4Y6V - chains H and Z of the 30 polymer chains in the assembly; structure by X-ray diffraction, 2.80 A resolution.

# Chain H
Name: Proteasome subunit beta type-2
Organism: Saccharomyces cerevisiae
Notes: EC 3.4.25.1
Reference sequence: P25043 (PSB2_YEAST); residues 1-232 here correspond to UniProt positions 30-261 (UniProt number = residue number + 29)
Chain sequence (232 residues; numbered 1 to 232; the number before each row is that of its first residue):
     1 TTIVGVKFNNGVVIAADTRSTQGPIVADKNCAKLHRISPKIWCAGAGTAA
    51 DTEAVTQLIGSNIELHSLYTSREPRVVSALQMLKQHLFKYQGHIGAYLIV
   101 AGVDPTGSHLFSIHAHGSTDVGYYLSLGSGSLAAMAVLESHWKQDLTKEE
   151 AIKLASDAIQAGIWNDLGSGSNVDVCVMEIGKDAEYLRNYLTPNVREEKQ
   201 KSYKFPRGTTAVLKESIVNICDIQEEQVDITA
Not modelled in the structure: 227-232
Swiss-Prot annotation at these positions:
  - active site: Thr1 (Nucleophile)

# Chain Z
Name: Proteasome subunit beta type-6
Organism: Saccharomyces cerevisiae
Notes: EC 3.4.25.1
Reference sequence: P23724 (PSB6_YEAST); residues 1-222 here correspond to UniProt positions 20-241 (UniProt number = residue number + 19)
Chain sequence (222 residues; row label = number of the first residue in the row):
     1 QFNPYGDNGGTILGIAGEDFAVLAGDTRNITDYSINSRYEPKVFDCGDNI
    51 VMSANGFAADGDALVKRFKNSVKWYHFDHNDKKLSINSAARNIQHLLYGK
   101 RFFPYYVHTIIAGLDEDGKGAVYSFDPVGSYEREQCRAGGAAASLIMPFL
   151 DNQVNFKNQYEPGTNGKVKKPLKYLSVEEVIKLVRDSFTSATERHIQVGD
   201 GLEILIVTKDGVRKEFYELKRD
Metal / ion sites: Mg2+: Thr192, His195, Val198

# Chain H / chain Z interface
Pairs across the interface (63):
  Arg19(H) with Ile196(Z); Asp222(Z), salt bridge
  Thr21(H) with Ile196(Z)
  Pro24(H) with Arg194(Z); His195(Z); Ile196(Z), hydrogen bond (backbone-backbone)
  Ile25(H) with Leu145(Z), hydrophobic; Arg194(Z); His195(Z)
  Val26(H) with Glu193(Z); Arg194(Z), hydrogen bond (backbone-backbone); Ile196(Z), hydrophobic
  Ala27(H) with Arg194(Z), hydrogen bond (backbone-side chain)
  Lys29(H) with Glu193(Z), salt bridge; Arg194(Z)
  Ile163(H) with Asp222(Z)
  Trp164(H) with Ile35(Z); Arg38(Z), hydrogen bond (backbone-side chain); Arg221(Z); Asp222(Z)
  Asn165(H) with Tyr33(Z); Arg38(Z)
  Asp166(H) with Tyr33(Z); Asp222(Z)
  Leu167(H) with Arg28(Z); Ile30(Z), hydrophobic; Asp32(Z); Tyr33(Z), hydrogen bond (backbone-backbone); Ile35(Z), hydrophobic; Ile196(Z)
  Gly168(H) with Tyr33(Z)
  Ser169(H) with Asp222(Z)
  Gly170(H) with Asp222(Z)
  Ser171(H) with Asp222(Z), hydrogen bond (backbone-side chain)
  Asn194(H) with Lys220(Z), hydrogen bond (backbone-side chain); Asp222(Z)
  Arg196(H) with Thr189(Z); Ser190(Z); Glu193(Z)
  Glu197(H) with Arg185(Z), salt bridge
  Lys199(H) with Asp186(Z)
  Gln200(H) with Lys182(Z); Arg185(Z), hydrogen bond; Asp186(Z), hydrogen bond (backbone-side chain)
  Lys201(H) with Glu179(Z); Asp186(Z)
  Tyr203(H) with Phe149(Z); Gln153(Z); Leu183(Z); Asp186(Z), hydrogen bond
  Phe205(H) with Asn152(Z); Gln153(Z); Gln159(Z)
  Pro206(H) with Pro162(Z), hydrophobic
  Arg207(H) with Pro162(Z)
  Gly208(H) with Pro162(Z)
  Thr209(H) with Asn158(Z); Gln159(Z); Tyr160(Z), hydrogen bond (backbone-backbone)
  Thr210(H) with Asn165(Z)
  Ala211(H) with Asn165(Z); Gly166(Z)
  Val212(H) with Asn165(Z)
Other interface residues (no listed pair), chain H (34 interface residues in all): Gly23, Asp28, Val195
Other interface residues (no listed pair), chain Z (33 interface residues in all): Ser34, Glu161, Glu218

# Summary
34 residues of chain H and 33 residues of chain Z are in contact; the contacts include 11 hydrogen bonds and 3
salt bridges. Among the polar pairs are Arg19(H)-Asp222(Z), Lys29(H)-Glu193(Z) and Glu197(H)-Arg185(Z).
Curated annotation (UniProt) lists active-site residue Thr1(H) on chain H.
Here chain H is Proteasome subunit beta type-2 and chain Z is Proteasome subunit beta type-6, both from
Saccharomyces cerevisiae. Entry 4Y6V (Yeast 20S proteasome in complex with Ac-PAE-ep) was determined by X-ray
diffraction (same publication as 4Y69, 4Y6A, 4Y6Z, 4Y70, 4Y74, 4Y75 and 34 further entries).
